PDB entry 1T03 | X-ray diffraction, 3.10 A resolution | chains A and B of the 6 polymer chains in the assembly

== Chain A ==
Name: POL polyprotein
Source organism: Human immunodeficiency virus 1
Notes: EC 2.7.7.49; fragment: Reverse transcriptase, p66 subunit
UniProtKB: P03366 (POL_HV1B1); residues 1-558 here correspond to UniProt positions 168-725 (UniProt number = residue number + 167)
Amino-acid sequence (558 residues; row label = number of the first residue in the row):
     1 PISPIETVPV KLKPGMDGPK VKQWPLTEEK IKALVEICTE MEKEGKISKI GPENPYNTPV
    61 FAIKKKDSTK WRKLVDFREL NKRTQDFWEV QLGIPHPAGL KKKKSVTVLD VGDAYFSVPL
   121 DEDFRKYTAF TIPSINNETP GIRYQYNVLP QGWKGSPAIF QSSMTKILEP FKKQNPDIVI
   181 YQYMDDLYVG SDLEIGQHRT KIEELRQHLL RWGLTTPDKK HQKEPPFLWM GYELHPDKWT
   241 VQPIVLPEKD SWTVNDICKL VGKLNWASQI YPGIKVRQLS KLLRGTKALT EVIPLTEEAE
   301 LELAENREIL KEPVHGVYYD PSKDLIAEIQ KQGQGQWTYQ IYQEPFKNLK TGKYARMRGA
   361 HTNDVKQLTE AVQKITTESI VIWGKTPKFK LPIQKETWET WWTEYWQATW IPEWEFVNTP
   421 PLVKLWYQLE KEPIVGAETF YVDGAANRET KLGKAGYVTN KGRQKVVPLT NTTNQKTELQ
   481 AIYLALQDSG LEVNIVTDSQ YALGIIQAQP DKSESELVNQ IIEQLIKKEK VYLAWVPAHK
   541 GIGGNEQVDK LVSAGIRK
Construct notes: engineered mutation C258 (Gln425 in P03366), S280 (Cys447 in P03366)
Bound ions: Mg2+ near D498 (its only coordinating residue here)

== Chain B ==
Name: POL polyprotein
Source organism: Human immunodeficiency virus 1
Notes: EC 2.7.7.49; fragment: Reverse transcriptase, p51 subunit
UniProtKB: P03366 (POL_HV1B1); residues 1-429 here correspond to UniProt positions 168-596 (UniProt number = residue number + 167)
Amino-acid sequence (437 residues; row label = number of the first residue in the row):
     1 PISPIETVPV KLKPGMDGPK VKQWPLTEEK IKALVEICTE MEKEGKISKI GPENPYNTPV
    61 FAIKKKDSTK WRKLVDFREL NKRTQDFWEV QLGIPHPAGL KKKKSVTVLD VGDAYFSVPL
   121 DEDFRKYTAF TIPSINNETP GIRYQYNVLP QGWKGSPAIF QSSMTKILEP FKKQNPDIVI
   181 YQYMDDLYVG SDLEIGQHRT KIEELRQHLL RWGLTTPDKK HQKEPPFLWM GYELHPDKWT
   241 VQPIVLPEKD SWTVNDIQKL VGKLNWASQI YPGIKVRQLS KLLRGTKALT EVIPLTEEAE
   301 LELAENREIL KEPVHGVYYD PSKDLIAEIQ KQGQGQWTYQ IYQEPFKNLK TGKYARMRGA
   361 HTNDVKQLTE AVQKITTESI VIWGKTPKFK LPIQKETWET WWTEYWQATW IPEWEFVNTP
   421 PLVKLWYQLG GHHHHHH
Unresolved in the structure: 430-437
Construct notes: engineered mutation S280 (Cys447 in P03366); cloning artifact (430-431); expression tag (432-437)

== Chain A / chain B interface ==
Contacting residue pairs - 95 pairs, chain A then chain B:
  V8(A) - E53(B)
  P9(A) - E53(B)
  Q85(A) - E53(B)
  D86(A) - P55(B)
  F87(A) - P52(B)
  W88(A) - K20(B)
  W88(A) - V21(B)
  W88(A) - K22(B)
  W88(A) - P52(B)  hydrogen bond (backbone-backbone)
  W88(A) - N54(B)
  W88(A) - P55(B)
  W88(A) - Y56(B)
  W88(A) - N57(B)
  W88(A) - R143(B)
  V90(A) - P140(B)  hydrophobic
  V90(A) - G141(B)
  L92(A) - Q23(B)
  L92(A) - N137(B)  hydrogen bond (backbone-side chain)
  G93(A) - N137(B)  hydrogen bond (backbone-side chain)
  I94(A) - N137(B)
  P95(A) - N136(B)
  P95(A) - N137(B)
  H96(A) - N136(B)  hydrogen bond (backbone-side chain)
  G99(A) - N136(B)
  A158(A) - P52(B)
  S162(A) - P52(B)
  T165(A) - P140(B)
  E169(A) - K49(B)
  K172(A) - T139(B)
  V179(A) - E138(B)
  Y181(A) - N136(B)  hydrogen bond
  Y181(A) - E138(B)
  Q182(A) - E138(B)  hydrogen bond (backbone-backbone)
  Q182(A) - P140(B)
  R358(A) - E396(B)  salt bridge
  Q373(A) - E396(B)
  Q373(A) - T397(B)  hydrogen bond
  Q373(A) - T400(B)
  T376(A) - W401(B)
  I380(A) - P25(B)  hydrophobic
  I380(A) - L26(B)
  V381(A) - P25(B)  hydrophobic
  V381(A) - N136(B)  hydrogen bond (backbone-backbone)
  I382(A) - N136(B)
  G384(A) - T27(B)  hydrogen bond (backbone-side chain)
  G384(A) - E28(B)  hydrogen bond (backbone-backbone)
  W402(A) - K331(B)  hydrogen bond (backbone-side chain)
  W402(A) - T362(B)
  W402(A) - D364(B)
  Y405(A) - K331(B)  hydrogen bond (backbone-side chain)
  Y405(A) - N418(B)
  W406(A) - K331(B)
  W406(A) - N418(B)
  W406(A) - T419(B)
  W406(A) - P420(B)  hydrophobic
  W406(A) - P421(B)
  Q407(A) - K331(B)
  Q407(A) - P392(B)
  Q407(A) - I393(B)
  Q407(A) - Q394(B)
  Q407(A) - V417(B)
  Q407(A) - N418(B)  hydrogen bond
  A408(A) - W337(B)  hydrophobic
  A408(A) - D364(B)
  A408(A) - P392(B)  hydrogen bond (backbone-backbone)
  A408(A) - I393(B)
  T409(A) - D364(B)
  W410(A) - N363(B)
  W410(A) - V365(B)
  P412(A) - W401(B)
  P433(A) - N255(B)
  I434(A) - T290(B)
  V435(A) - T290(B)
  T439(A) - K287(B)  hydrogen bond (side chain-backbone)
  T439(A) - A288(B)
  T439(A) - L289(B)
  Y441(A) - K287(B)  hydrogen bond (side chain-backbone)
  V458(A) - T286(B)  hydrogen bond (backbone-side chain)
  T459(A) - T286(B)  hydrogen bond (backbone-side chain)
  N460(A) - T286(B)  hydrogen bond (backbone-side chain)
  N460(A) - K287(B)
  N460(A) - A288(B)
  N494(A) - L289(B)
  G504(A) - P420(B)
  Q507(A) - P421(B)
  Y532(A) - N255(B)  hydrogen bond
  Y532(A) - K259(B)
  Y532(A) - L289(B)  hydrophobic
  V536(A) - Q258(B)
  P537(A) - N265(B)
  K540(A) - R277(B)  hydrogen bond (backbone-side chain)
  I542(A) - V261(B)  hydrophobic
  G543(A) - L283(B)  hydrogen bond (backbone-backbone)
  Q547(A) - G285(B)
  Q547(A) - T286(B)  hydrogen bond (side chain-backbone)
Interface residues without a listed pair, chain A (65 interface residues in all): Q91, I159, I180, T369, T377, W383, T386, A534, G541, G544, E546
Interface residues without a listed pair, chain B (58 interface residues in all): T131, I135, G262, R284, Y405

== Overview ==
Chain A and chain B form an interface of 65 and 58 residues respectively; the contacts include 23 hydrogen
bonds and 1 salt bridge. Polar pairs include R358(A)-E396(B), L92(A)-N137(B) and G93(A)-N137(B).
Here chain A is POL polyprotein and chain B is POL polyprotein, both from Human immunodeficiency virus 1.
Entry 1T03 (HIV-1 reverse transcriptase crosslinked to tenofovir terminated template-primer (complex P)) was
determined by X-ray diffraction.
